PDB entry 6AP0 | X-ray diffraction, 2.58 A resolution | chains B and A

[Chain B (and A)]
Protein: CASP8-associated protein 2
From: Homo sapiens
Notes: chain A of this document is another copy of the same molecule, construct and numbering; everything in this record applies to it too
UniProtKB: Q9UKL3 (C8AP2_HUMAN); residue numbers follow UniProt; this construct covers 51-137
Chain sequence (96 residues; row label = number of the first residue in the row):
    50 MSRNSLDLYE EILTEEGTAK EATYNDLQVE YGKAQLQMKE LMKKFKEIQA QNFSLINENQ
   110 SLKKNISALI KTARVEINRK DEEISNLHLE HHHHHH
Not modelled in the structure: 50-51, 140-145 (chain A: 50-55, 64-66, 141-145)
Construct notes: initiating methionine (50); engineered mutation S54 (Cys in Q9UKL3), A83 (Cys in Q9UKL3); conflict A99 (Thr in Q9UKL3); expression tag (138-145)
From the paper describing this entry:
  - conformationally variable residues (order/disorder transition): N53 to E70
  - mutagenesis - C54S/Y73A/L76A/Y80A/C83A, C54S/C83A/K88A/K92A/K95A, Y73A/L76A/Y80A, K88A/K92A/K95A: unchanged binding to Lsm11 NTD
  - mutagenesis - L118A/I119A: abolished binding to Lsm11 NTD

[Chain B / chain A interface]
Residue-residue contacts (85; chain B residue first):
  Y58(B) - L57(A)  hydrophobic
  Y58(B) - Y58(A)  hydrogen bond (side chain-backbone)
  Y58(B) - E60(A)  hydrogen bond
  I61(B) - Y58(A)
  L62(B) - Y58(A)  hydrophobic
  L62(B) - E60(A)
  L62(B) - I61(A)  hydrophobic
  E65(B) - I61(A)
  G66(B) - K69(A)  hydrogen bond (backbone-side chain)
  K69(B) - E70(A)  salt bridge
  K69(B) - Y73(A)
  T72(B) - Y73(A)
  Y73(B) - T72(A)
  Y73(B) - Y73(A)  hydrophobic
  Y73(B) - L76(A)  hydrophobic
  L76(B) - Y73(A)  hydrophobic
  L76(B) - L76(A)  hydrophobic
  L76(B) - Q77(A)
  L76(B) - Y80(A)  hydrophobic
  Q77(B) - L76(A)
  E79(B) - Y80(A)
  Y80(B) - E79(A)
  Y80(B) - Y80(A)  hydrophobic
  A83(B) - Y80(A)  hydrophobic
  Q84(B) - A83(A)
  Q86(B) - M87(A)
  M87(B) - Q86(A)
  M87(B) - M87(A)
  M87(B) - L90(A)  hydrophobic
  L90(B) - M87(A)  hydrophobic
  L90(B) - L90(A)  hydrophobic
  L90(B) - M91(A)  hydrophobic
  L90(B) - F94(A)  hydrophobic
  K93(B) - F94(A)
  F94(B) - K93(A)
  F94(B) - F94(A)
  F94(B) - I97(A)  hydrophobic
  I97(B) - F94(A)
  I97(B) - I97(A)
  I97(B) - Q98(A)
  I97(B) - N101(A)  hydrogen bond (backbone-side chain)
  Q100(B) - N101(A)
  Q100(B) - I105(A)
  N101(B) - I97(A)
  N101(B) - Q100(A)  hydrogen bond
  N101(B) - N101(A)  hydrogen bond
  N101(B) - L104(A)
  L104(B) - N101(A)
  L104(B) - L104(A)  hydrophobic
  L104(B) - I105(A)  hydrophobic
  L104(B) - N108(A)  hydrogen bond (backbone-side chain)
  I105(B) - L104(A)  hydrophobic
  E107(B) - N108(A)  hydrogen bond
  N108(B) - L104(A)
  N108(B) - E107(A)
  N108(B) - N108(A)  hydrogen bond
  N108(B) - L111(A)
  L111(B) - N108(A)
  L111(B) - L111(A)  hydrophobic
  L111(B) - K112(A)
  L111(B) - I115(A)  hydrophobic
  K112(B) - E107(A)  salt bridge
  I115(B) - N114(A)
  I115(B) - I115(A)  hydrophobic
  I115(B) - L118(A)
  L118(B) - I115(A)  hydrophobic
  L118(B) - L118(A)  hydrophobic
  L118(B) - I119(A)  hydrophobic
  I119(B) - L118(A)  hydrophobic
  E125(B) - I126(A)
  I126(B) - E125(A)
  I126(B) - I126(A)  hydrophobic
  K129(B) - I126(A)
  K129(B) - K129(A)
  K129(B) - D130(A)  salt bridge
  K129(B) - I133(A)
  D130(B) - K129(A)  salt bridge
  E132(B) - I133(A)
  I133(B) - I133(A)  hydrophobic
  I133(B) - L136(A)  hydrophobic
  L136(B) - L136(A)  hydrophobic
  L136(B) - H137(A)
  L136(B) - H140(A)  hydrogen bond (backbone-side chain)
  H137(B) - L136(A)
  E139(B) - H140(A)
Interface residues without a listed pair, chain B (46 interface residues in all): L55, E70, M91, Q98, N114, A122
Interface residues without a listed pair, chain A (43 interface residues in all): D56, A122

[Summary]
The interface between chain B and chain A involves 46 residues on one side and 43 on the other; the contacts
include 10 hydrogen bonds and 4 salt bridges. Among the polar pairs are K69(B)-E70(A), K112(B)-E107(A) and
K129(B)-D130(A). From the paper: L118A/I119A of chain B abolish binding to Lsm11 NTD; conformational
variability at N53(B); 5 substitutions were tested in all.
Chain B and chain A are both CASP8-associated protein 2 (Homo sapiens); the structure, Crystal structure of
human FLASH N-terminal domain C54S/C83A (Crystal form 2), was determined by X-ray diffraction.
